Entry 3FKU (X-ray diffraction, 3.20 A resolution); this record covers chains D and Z of the 9 polymer chains in the assembly.

[Chain D]
Name: Hemagglutinin HA2 chain
Source organism: Influenza A virus (A/Viet Nam/1203/2004(H5N1))
Notes: fragment: ha2
Reference sequence: A8UDR4 (A8UDR4_I04A1); residues 1-176 here correspond to UniProt positions 343-518 (UniProt number = residue number + 342)
Sequence (182 residues; each row starts with the number of its first residue):
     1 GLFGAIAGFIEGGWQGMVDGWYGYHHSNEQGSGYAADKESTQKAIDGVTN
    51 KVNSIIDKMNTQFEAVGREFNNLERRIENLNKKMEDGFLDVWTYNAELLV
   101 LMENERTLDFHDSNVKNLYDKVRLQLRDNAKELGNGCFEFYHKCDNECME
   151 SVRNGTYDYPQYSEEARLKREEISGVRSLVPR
Not modelled in the structure: 181-182
Cystine bridges: C144-C148
Differences from the reference sequence: expression tag (177-182)
From the paper describing this entry:
  - mutagenesis - V52L: unchanged binding to Neutralizing antibody F10 (chain Z)

[Chain Z]
Name: Neutralizing antibody F10
Source organism: Homo sapiens
Notes: fragment: Single chain antibody; antibody fragment or engineered binder
Sequence (280 residues; numbered 1 to 280; the number before each row is that of its first residue):
     1 QVQLVQSGAEVKKPGSSVKVSCTSSEVTFSSFAISWVRQAPGQGLEWLGG
    51 ISPMFGTPNYAQKFQGRVTITADQSTRTAYMDLRSLRSEDTAVYYCARSP
   101 SYICSGGTCVFDHWGQGTLVTVSSGGGGSGGGGSGGGGIQPGLTQPPSVS
   151 KGLRQTATLTCTGNSNNVGNQGAAWLQQHQGHPPKLLSYRNNDRPSGISE
   201 RFSASRSGNTASLTITGLQPEDEADYYCSTWDSSLSAVVFGGGTKLTVLG
   251 QPKAAPSAAAEQKLISEEDLNGAAHHHHHH
Not modelled in the structure: 126-138, 250-280
Cystine bridges: C22-C96, C104-C109, C161-C228

[Interface between chain D and chain Z]
Residue-residue contacts (24; chain D residue first):
  V18(D) - F55(Z)
  V18(D) - T57(Z)
  D19(D) - F55(Z)
  D19(D) - Y102(Z)  hydrogen bond (backbone-side chain)
  D19(D) - I103(Z)
  G20(D) - F55(Z)
  G20(D) - Y102(Z)
  W21(D) - M54(Z)  hydrophobic
  W21(D) - F55(Z)
  K38(D) - Y102(Z)
  K38(D) - I103(Z)
  K38(D) - S105(Z)  hydrogen bond
  T41(D) - Y102(Z)
  Q42(D) - P100(Z)
  Q42(D) - S101(Z)
  Q42(D) - Y102(Z)
  I45(D) - S31(Z)
  I45(D) - M54(Z)  hydrophobic
  I45(D) - Y102(Z)  hydrophobic
  T49(D) - T28(Z)
  T49(D) - S31(Z)  hydrogen bond
  T49(D) - F32(Z)
  N53(D) - T28(Z)
  I56(D) - V27(Z)  hydrophobic
Also at the interface, not in a pair above, chain D (12 interface residues in all): V52

[In short]
Chain D and chain Z each contribute 12 residues to their interface; the contacts include 3 hydrogen bonds.
Polar pairs include D19(D)-Y102(Z), K38(D)-S105(Z) and T49(D)-S31(Z). From the paper: V52L of chain D leaves
binding to Neutralizing antibody F10 (chain Z) unchanged.
Here chain D is Hemagglutinin HA2 chain (Influenza A virus (A/Viet Nam/1203/2004(H5N1))) and chain Z is
Neutralizing antibody F10 (Homo sapiens). Entry 3FKU (Crystal structure of influenza hemagglutinin (H5) in
complex with a broadly neutralizing antibody F10) was determined by X-ray diffraction.
